PDB entry 9FOJ | electron microscopy, 3.82 A resolution | chains B and E of the 6 polymer chains in the assembly

== Chain B ==
Molecule: Envelope protein E
Organism: Langat virus (strain TP21)
Reference sequence: P29837 (POLG_LANVT); residues 1-496 here correspond to UniProt positions 281-776 (UniProt number = residue number + 280)
Amino-acid sequence (496 residues; each row starts with the number of its first residue):
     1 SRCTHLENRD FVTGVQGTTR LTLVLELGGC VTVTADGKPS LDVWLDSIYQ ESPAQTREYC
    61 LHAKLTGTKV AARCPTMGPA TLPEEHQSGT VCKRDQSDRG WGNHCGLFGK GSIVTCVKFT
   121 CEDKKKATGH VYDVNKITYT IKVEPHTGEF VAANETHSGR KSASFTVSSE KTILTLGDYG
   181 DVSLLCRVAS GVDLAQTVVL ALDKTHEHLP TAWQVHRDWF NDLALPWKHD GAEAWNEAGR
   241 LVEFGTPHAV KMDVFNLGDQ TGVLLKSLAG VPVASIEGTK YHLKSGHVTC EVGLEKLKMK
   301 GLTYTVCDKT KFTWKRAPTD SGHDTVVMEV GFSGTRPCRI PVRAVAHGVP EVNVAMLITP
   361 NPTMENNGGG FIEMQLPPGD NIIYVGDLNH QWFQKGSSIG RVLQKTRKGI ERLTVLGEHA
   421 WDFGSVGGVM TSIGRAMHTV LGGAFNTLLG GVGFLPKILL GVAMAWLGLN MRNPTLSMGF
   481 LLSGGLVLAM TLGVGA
Covalently attached groups: N-acetylglucosamine (NAG) linked to N154
Swiss-Prot annotation at these positions:
  - region: D98 to G111 (Fusion peptide)
  - site: A496 (Cleavage)
  - glycosylation: N154 (N-linked (GlcNAc...) asparagine)
Reported in the primary citation:
  - post-translational modification sites: N154

== Chain E ==
Molecule: Small envelope protein M
Organism: Langat virus (strain TP21)
Reference sequence: P29837 (POLG_LANVT); residues 1-74 here correspond to UniProt positions 207-280 (UniProt number = residue number + 206)
Amino-acid sequence (74 residues; each row starts with the number of its first residue):
     1 VLIPSHAQRD LTGRGHQWLE GEAVKAHLTR VEGWVWKNKL FTLSLVMVAW LMVDGLLPRI
    61 LIVVVALALA PAYA
Construct notes: conflict A70 (Val276 in P29837)
Swiss-Prot annotation at these positions:
  - site: A74 (Cleavage)

== How chain B and chain E interact ==
Contacting residue pairs - 47 pairs, chain B then chain E:
  N8(B) with R14(E)
  E26(B) with R14(E), salt bridge
  T197(B) with L11(E)
  L209(B) with W18(E), hydrophobic
  P210(B) with W18(E)
  W213(B) with W18(E)
  Q214(B) with L11(E)
  H216(B) with H6(E), hydrogen bond (backbone-side chain); D10(E); L11(E)
  W219(B) with P4(E); S5(E); H6(E)
  L223(B) with I3(E), hydrophobic
  A224(B) with V1(E)
  L241(B) with V1(E), hydrophobic
  Q260(B) with V1(E)
  L265(B) with W18(E), hydrogen bond (backbone-side chain)
  S267(B) with I3(E); P4(E); S5(E); H6(E), hydrogen bond (backbone-backbone)
  L268(B) with W18(E)
  G270(B) with Q17(E), hydrogen bond (backbone-side chain); L19(E)
  V271(B) with H6(E); Q17(E); W18(E), hydrogen bond (backbone-backbone)
  P272(B) with L11(E); H16(E)
  V273(B) with H16(E), hydrogen bond (backbone-backbone)
  K284(B) with G15(E)
  S285(B) with G13(E)
  N446(B) with R9(E), hydrogen bond
  F454(B) with Q8(E); V24(E), hydrophobic
  L455(B) with H27(E)
  I458(B) with V24(E), hydrophobic
  L459(B) with L69(E), hydrophobic
  W466(B) with P58(E); L61(E)
  L469(B) with L57(E), hydrophobic
  V494(B) with Q8(E), hydrogen bond (backbone-side chain)
  G495(B) with A23(E); V24(E); K25(E), hydrogen bond (backbone-backbone)
  A496(B) with K25(E), hydrogen bond (backbone-side chain)
Also at the interface, not in a pair above, chain B (44 interface residues in all): L27, Q196, V215, L225, R240, V263, A269, E411, R412, V415, V462, L492
Also at the interface, not in a pair above, chain E (27 interface residues in all): T12, I62, V65

== In short ==
44 residues of chain B and 27 residues of chain E are in contact; the contacts include 10 hydrogen bonds and 1
salt bridge. Among the polar pairs are E26(B)-R14(E), H216(B)-H6(E) and L265(B)-W18(E). From the paper: a
modification site at N154(B).
Here chain B is Envelope protein E and chain E is Small envelope protein M, both from Langat virus (strain
TP21). Entry 9FOJ (LGTV TP21. Langat virus, strain TP21) was determined by electron microscopy, deposited
together with 9FK0 and 9H28.
